Entry 8FAQ (X-ray diffraction, 2.04 A resolution); this record covers chain A.

Chain A:
Name: Hemagglutinin
Organism: Influenza A virus
Reference sequence: A0A6M4ZXR4 (A0A6M4ZXR4_9INFA); residues 11-502 here correspond to UniProt positions 27-518 (UniProt number = residue number + 16)
Amino-acid sequence (492 residues; numbered 11 to 502; the number before each row is that of its first residue):
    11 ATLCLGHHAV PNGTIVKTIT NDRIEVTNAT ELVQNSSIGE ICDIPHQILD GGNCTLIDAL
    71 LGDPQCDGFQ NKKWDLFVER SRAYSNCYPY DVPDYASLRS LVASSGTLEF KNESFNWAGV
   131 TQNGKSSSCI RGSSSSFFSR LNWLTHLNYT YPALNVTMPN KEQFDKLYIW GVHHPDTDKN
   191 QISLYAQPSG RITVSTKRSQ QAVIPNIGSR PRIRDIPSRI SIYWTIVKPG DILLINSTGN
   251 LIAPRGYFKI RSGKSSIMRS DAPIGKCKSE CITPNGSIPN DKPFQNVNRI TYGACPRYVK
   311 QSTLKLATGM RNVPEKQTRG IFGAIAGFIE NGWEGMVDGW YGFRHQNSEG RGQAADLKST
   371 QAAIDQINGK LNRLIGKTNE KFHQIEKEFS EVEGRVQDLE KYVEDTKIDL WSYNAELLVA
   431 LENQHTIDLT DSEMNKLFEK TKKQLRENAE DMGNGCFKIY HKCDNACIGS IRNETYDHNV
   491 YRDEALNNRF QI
Unresolved in the structure: 326-329
Construct notes: conflict Ile-54 (Ser70 in A0A6M4ZXR4)
Cystine bridges: Cys-14/Cys-466, Cys-52/Cys-277, Cys-64/Cys-76, Cys-97/Cys-139, Cys-281/Cys-305, Cys-473/Cys-477
Covalent attachments: N-acetylglucosamine (NAG) linked to Asn-38, Asn-63, Asn-165, Asn-246, Asn-285
From the paper describing this entry:
  - mutagenesis - N190D: decreased binding to 6'SLN3-N
  - mutagenesis - D186G: abolished binding to 6'SLN3-N
  - mutagenesis - D186G (Tm change 4 degC), D186G/N190D (Tm change 3 degC), N190D (Tm change 2 degC): decreased stability
  - mutagenesis - D186G/N190D: unchanged binding to 6'SLN3-N

Overview:
Covalently linked N-acetylglucosamine: at Asn-38, Asn-63, Asn-165, Asn-246 and Asn-285. The paper reports that
D186G, D186G/N190D and N190D reduce stability; N190D reduces binding to 6'SLN3-N.
Chain A is Hemagglutinin (Influenza A virus); the structure, Structure of Hemagglutinin from Influenza
A/Victoria/22/2020, was determined by X-ray diffraction together with 8FAW from the same study.
